6L4T - chains 12 and 16 of the 10 polymer chains in the assembly; structure by electron microscopy, 2.60 A resolution.

[Chain 12]
Name: Fucoxanthin chlorophyll a/c-binding protein Lhcq3
Source organism: Chaetoceros gracilis
Amino-acid sequence (204 residues; numbered 1 to 204; the number before each row is that of its first residue):
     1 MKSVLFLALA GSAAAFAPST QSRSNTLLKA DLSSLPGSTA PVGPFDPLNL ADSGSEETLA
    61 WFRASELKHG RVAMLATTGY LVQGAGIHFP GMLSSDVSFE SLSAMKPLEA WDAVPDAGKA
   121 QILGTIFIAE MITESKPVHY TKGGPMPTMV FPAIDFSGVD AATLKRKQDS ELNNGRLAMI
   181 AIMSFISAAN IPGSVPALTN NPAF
Not modelled in the structure: 1-31
Metal / ion sites: chlorophyll a Mg (6 sites), coordinated by Glu66, His69, Gln83, Glu130, Phe151, Glu171; Chlorophyll c1 Mg (4 sites), coordinated by Gln121, Glu134, Asn174, Ser194
Small-molecule neighbours:
  - Fucoxanthin (A86; (3S,3'S,5R,5'R,6S,6'R,8'R)-3,5'-dihydroxy-8-oxo-6',7'-didehydro-5,5',6,6',7,8-hexahydro-5,6-epoxy-beta,beta-caroten-3'- yl acetate), molecule 1: Thr39, Pro41, Val42, Asn173, Arg176, Leu177, Ile180
  - Fucoxanthin (A86), molecule 2: Met74, Leu75, Thr77, Thr78, Phe156, Lys167, Asn174, Leu177, Ala178, Ala181, Ser184, Phe185, Val195, Pro196, Ala197, Leu198
  - Fucoxanthin (A86), molecule 3: Leu81, Gly84, Ala85, Leu198, Asn201, Pro202, Ala203
  - Fucoxanthin (A86), molecule 4: Phe151, Pro152, Ala153, Ile154
  - chlorophyll a (CLA), molecule 1: Leu32, Leu35, Gly37, Ser38, Val42, Gly43, Pro44, Phe45, Asp46, Leu50, Ala51, Leu59, Phe62, Arg63, Ser65, Glu66, His69, Arg176, Met179, Ile180, Met183
  - chlorophyll a (CLA), molecule 2: Thr39, Ala40, Pro41, Arg166, Asp169, Ser170, Asn173, Asn174, Leu177
  - chlorophyll a (CLA), molecule 3: Trp61, Phe62, Ser65, His69, Met183
  - chlorophyll a (CLA), molecule 4: Trp61, Ala64, Ser65, Lys68, His69, Val72, Leu123, Ile126, Phe127, Glu130, Glu134, Tyr140
  - chlorophyll a (CLA), molecule 5: Arg71, Met74, Leu75, Pro147, Thr148, Met149, Phe156, Val159, Leu164, Lys167, Gln168, Ser170, Glu171, Asn174
  - chlorophyll a (CLA), molecule 6: Phe89, Thr125, Ile126, Ala129, Thr133, Thr148, Met149, Val150, Phe151, Pro152
  - chlorophyll a (CLA), molecule 7: Ala117, Ala120, Gln121, Gly124, Thr125, Phe127, Ile128
  - chlorophyll a (CLA), molecule 8: Phe151, Pro152, Ile154
  - chlorophyll a / Diadinoxanthin: Phe45, Asp46, Pro47, Leu48, Asn49, Leu50, His69, Val72, Ala73, Leu75, Ala76, Thr78, Gly79, Tyr80, Val82, Gln83, Ile87, His88, Phe89, Leu93, Phe99, Leu102, Ser103, Pro107, Leu108, Ala110, Trp111, Val114, Met179, Ile180, Ile182, Met183
  - Diadinoxanthin (DD6; (3S,3'R,5R,6S,7cis)-7',8'-didehydro-5,6-dihydro-5,6-epoxy-beta,beta-carotene-3,3'-diol): Lys68, Arg71, Val72, Leu75, Met92, Leu93, Ser94, Ile122, Ile126, Ala129, Glu130, Pro147
  - Chlorophyll c1 (KC1), molecule 1: Trp61, Met131, Glu134, Ser135, His139, Thr141, Lys142
  - Chlorophyll c1 (KC1), molecule 2: Thr78, Arg166, Lys167, Ser170, Asn174, Leu177
  - Chlorophyll c1 (KC1), molecule 3: Leu93, Ser94, Ser95, Val114, Pro115, Ala117, Gly118, Gln121, Ile122, Thr125
  - Chlorophyll c1 (KC1), molecule 4: Ile180, Met183, Ser184, Ser187, Ile191, Pro192, Gly193, Ser194, Val195, Pro196

[Chain 16]
Name: Fucoxanthin chlorophyll a/c-binding protein Lhcq5
Source organism: Chaetoceros gracilis
Amino-acid sequence (218 residues; row label = number of the first residue in the row):
     1 MKIATLFLAL ASSAAAFAPS QQVRSMTNEK MKPRQARNNF ALNMKVDEMP GATAPLGKFD
    61 PLNLATLGSE STLAWFRAAE LKHSRVAMLA TTGYLVQAAG IHFPGMLSSD VSFESLSAMK
   121 PLDAWDAVPE GGKNQIYFTI FLAEFITECK GTHYTKGGPL PTIVFPPIDF STVNPEQLKT
   181 RQNRELNNGR LAMIAIMSFV AAANIPGSVP ALAGNPMF
Not modelled in the structure: 1-44
Metal / ion sites: chlorophyll a Mg (8 sites), coordinated by Glu80, His83, Gln97, Glu144, Phe165, Glu185, Asn188, Ser208; Chlorophyll c1 Mg site 1 near Gln135 (its only coordinating residue here); Chlorophyll c1 Mg site 2 near Glu148 (its only coordinating residue here)
Small-molecule neighbours:
  - Fucoxanthin (A86; (3S,3'S,5R,5'R,6S,6'R,8'R)-3,5'-dihydroxy-8-oxo-6',7'-didehydro-5,5',6,6',7,8-hexahydro-5,6-epoxy-beta,beta-caroten-3'- yl acetate), molecule 1: Lys82, Arg85, Val86, Leu89, Met106, Leu107, Ser108, Ile136, Ile140, Ala143, Glu144
  - Fucoxanthin (A86), molecule 2: Met88, Thr91, Thr92, Asn188, Leu191, Ala192, Ala195, Ser198, Val209, Pro210, Ala211, Leu212
  - Fucoxanthin (A86), molecule 3: Leu122, Trp125, Tyr137, Val200
  - Fucoxanthin / chlorophyll a, molecule 1: Ile101, His102, Phe103
  - Fucoxanthin / chlorophyll a, molecule 2: Phe165, Pro166, Ile168, Phe170
  - chlorophyll a (CLA), molecule 1: Val46, Met49, Pro50, Gly51, Ala52, Leu56, Gly57, Lys58, Phe59, Asp60, Leu64, Ala65, Leu73, Phe76, Arg77, Ala79, Glu80, His83, Arg190, Met193, Ile194
  - chlorophyll a (CLA), molecule 2: Thr53, Ala54, Pro55, Thr180, Asn183, Arg184, Asn187, Asn188, Leu191
  - chlorophyll a (CLA), molecule 3: Trp75, Phe76, Ala79, His83, Met197
  - chlorophyll a (CLA), molecule 4: Trp75, Ala78, Ala79, Lys82, His83, Val86, Tyr137, Ile140, Phe141, Glu144, Glu148, Tyr154
  - chlorophyll a (CLA), molecule 5: Arg85, Met88, Leu89, Pro161, Thr162, Ile163, Asp169, Phe170, Ser171, Leu178, Arg181, Gln182, Arg184, Glu185, Asn188
  - chlorophyll a (CLA), molecule 6: Val86, Leu89, Ala90, Thr92, Gly93, Val96, Gln97, Ile101, His102, Phe103, Leu107, Phe113, Leu116, Ser117, Ala124, Trp125, Val128, Ile136
  - chlorophyll a (CLA), molecule 7: Thr139, Ile140, Ala143, Thr147, Thr162, Ile163, Val164, Phe165, Pro166, Phe170
  - chlorophyll a (CLA), molecule 8: Leu142, Val164, Phe165, Pro167
  - chlorophyll a (CLA), molecule 9: Arg181, Arg184, Asn188, Leu191
  - chlorophyll a (CLA), molecule 10: Ile194, Met197, Ser198, Ala201, Ile205, Pro206, Gly207, Ser208, Val209, Pro210
  - Diadinoxanthin (DD6; (3S,3'R,5R,6S,7cis)-7',8'-didehydro-5,6-dihydro-5,6-epoxy-beta,beta-carotene-3,3'-diol), molecule 1: Phe59, Asp60, Pro61, Leu62, Asn63, Leu64, His83, Val86, Ala87, Ala90, Gly93, Tyr94, Gln97, Pro121, Leu122, Trp125, Met193, Ile194, Ile196, Met197
  - Diadinoxanthin (DD6), molecule 2: Pro166, Pro167, Ile168
  - Chlorophyll c1 (KC1), molecule 1: Trp75, Phe145, Glu148, Cys149, His153, Thr155, Lys156
  - Chlorophyll c1 (KC1), molecule 2: Leu107, Ser108, Ser109, Val128, Pro129, Gly131, Gly132, Gln135, Ile136, Thr139

[Chain 12 / chain 16 interface]
Residue-residue contacts - 4 pairs, chain 12 then chain 16:
  Pro41(12) - Lys150(16)
  Val42(12) - Cys149(16)  hydrophobic
  Phe45(12) - Phe145(16)  hydrophobic
  Phe45(12) - Cys149(16)  hydrophobic
Interface residues without a listed pair, chain 12 (4 interface residues in all): Pro196
Interface residues without a listed pair, chain 16 (5 interface residues in all): Asn134, Ile146

[Summary]
4 residues of chain 12 face 5 of chain 16 across their interface. One chlorophyll a molecule is bound between
chain 12 and chain 16.
Chain 12 is Fucoxanthin chlorophyll a/c-binding protein Lhcq3 and chain 16 is Fucoxanthin chlorophyll
a/c-binding protein Lhcq5, both from Chaetoceros gracilis; the structure, Structure of the peripheral FCPI
from diatom, was determined by electron microscopy together with 6L4U from the same study.
